PDB entry 2VOK | X-ray diffraction, 1.30 A resolution | chains A and B

[Chain A (and B)]
Protein: 52 kDa ro protein
From: Mus musculus
Notes: chain B of this document is another copy of the same molecule, construct and numbering; everything in this record applies to it too
Reference sequence: Q62191 (RO52_MOUSE); residues 15-194 here correspond to UniProt positions 291-470 (UniProt number = residue number + 276)
Chain sequence (188 residues; row label = number of the first residue in the row):
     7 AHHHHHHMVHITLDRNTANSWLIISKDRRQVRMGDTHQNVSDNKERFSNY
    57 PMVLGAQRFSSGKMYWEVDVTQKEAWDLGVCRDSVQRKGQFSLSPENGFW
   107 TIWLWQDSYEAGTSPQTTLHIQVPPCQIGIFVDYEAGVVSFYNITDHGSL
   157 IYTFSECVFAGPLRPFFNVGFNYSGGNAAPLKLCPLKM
Disordered / not traced: 193-194 (chain B: 7, 193-194)

[Interface between chain A and chain B]
Residue-residue contacts (24; chain A residue first):
  Asn25(A) - Gln96(B)  hydrogen bond
  Trp27(A) - Gln96(B)
  Met39(A) - Gln96(B)
  Ser54(A) - Asn55(B)
  Asn55(A) - Ser54(B)  hydrogen bond (side chain-backbone)
  Asn55(A) - Asn55(B)
  Tyr56(A) - Tyr179(B)
  Gln96(A) - Asn25(B)  hydrogen bond
  Gln96(A) - Trp27(B)
  Gln96(A) - Ser54(B)
  Gln96(A) - Phe177(B)
  Ser98(A) - Trp27(B)
  Trp111(A) - Trp111(B)  hydrophobic
  Trp111(A) - Tyr179(B)
  Trp111(A) - Ser180(B)
  Gln112(A) - Gln112(B)
  Gln112(A) - Ser180(B)
  Gln122(A) - Tyr179(B)  hydrogen bond (side chain-backbone)
  Gln122(A) - Ser180(B)
  Phe177(A) - Gln96(B)
  Tyr179(A) - Tyr56(B)
  Tyr179(A) - Trp111(B)
  Ser180(A) - Trp111(B)
  Ser180(A) - Gln112(B)
Interface residues without a listed pair, chain A (15 interface residues in all): Phe97
Interface residues without a listed pair, chain B (14 interface residues in all): Met39, Glu80, Gln122

[In short]
15 residues of chain A face 14 of chain B across their interface, with 4 hydrogen bonds. Polar pairs include
Asn25(A)-Gln96(B), Asn55(A)-Ser54(B) and Gln122(A)-Tyr179(B).
Both chains are 52 kDa ro protein (Mus musculus). Entry 2VOK (Murine TRIM21) was determined by X-ray
diffraction together with 3ZO0 from the same study.
